Entry 4WTV (X-ray diffraction, 1.90 A resolution); this record covers chain A.

== Chain A ==
Protein: Phosphatidylinositol 4-kinase type 2-beta, Endolysin
Source organism: Homo sapiens
Notes: EC 2.7.1.67, 3.2.1.17
Reference sequence: chimeric construct of Q8TCG2, P00720: residues 90-165 from Q8TCG2 (P4K2B_HUMAN) positions 90-165 (same numbers); residues 1001-1163 from P00720 positions 2-164 (UniProt number = residue number - 999); residues 176-450 from Q8TCG2 (P4K2B_HUMAN) positions 176-450 (same numbers)
Sequence (514 residues; numbered 90 to 450; the number before each row is that of its first residue):
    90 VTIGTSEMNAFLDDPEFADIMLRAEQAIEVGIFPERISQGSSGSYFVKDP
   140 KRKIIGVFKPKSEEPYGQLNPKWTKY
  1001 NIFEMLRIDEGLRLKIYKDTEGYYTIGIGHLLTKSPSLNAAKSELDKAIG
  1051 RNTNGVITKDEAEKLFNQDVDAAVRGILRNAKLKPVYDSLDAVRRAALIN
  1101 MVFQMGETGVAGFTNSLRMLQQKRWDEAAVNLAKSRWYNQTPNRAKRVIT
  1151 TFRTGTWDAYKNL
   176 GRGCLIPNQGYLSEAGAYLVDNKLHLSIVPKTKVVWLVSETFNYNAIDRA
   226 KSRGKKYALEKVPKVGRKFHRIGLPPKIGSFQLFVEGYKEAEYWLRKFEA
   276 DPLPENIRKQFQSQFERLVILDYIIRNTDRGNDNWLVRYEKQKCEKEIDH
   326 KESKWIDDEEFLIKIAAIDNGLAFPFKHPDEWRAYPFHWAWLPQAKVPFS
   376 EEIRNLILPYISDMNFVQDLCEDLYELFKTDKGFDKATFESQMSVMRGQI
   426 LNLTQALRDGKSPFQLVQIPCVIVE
Disordered / not traced: 90-97, 151-161, 221-249, 316-334
Differences from the reference sequence: conflict Gly-1011 (Arg12 in P00720), Thr-1053 (Cys54 in P00720), Ala-1096 (Cys97 in P00720), Arg-1136 (Ile137 in P00720)
Small-molecule neighbours: ATP (adenosine-5'-triphosphate): Ile-126, Ser-133, Phe-135, Val-146, Lys-148, Pro-205, Gln-257, Leu-258, Phe-259, Val-260, Asp-304, Asn-309, Leu-311, Ile-343, Asp-344
What the authors report for this chain:
  - conformationally variable residues (order/disorder transition): Ser-127 to Gly-132, Trp-357, Trp-366
  - binding site for ATP: Ser-133
  - specificity-determining residues: Ser-127 (proposed by the authors, not directly observed)

== Overview ==
Ligands of chain A: ATP. The paper reports a binding site for ATP at Ser-133; the specificity determinant
Ser-127.
Chain A is Phosphatidylinositol 4-kinase type 2-beta, Endolysin (Homo sapiens); the structure, Crystal
structure of the phosphatidylinositol 4-kinase IIbeta, was determined by X-ray diffraction (same publication
as 4YC4).
